Entry 7VIK (electron microscopy, 3.76 A resolution); this record covers chains E and K of the 14 polymer chains in the assembly.

# Chain E
Molecule: Major capsid protein
Source organism: Escherichia phage lambda
UniProt: P03713 (CAPSD_LAMBD); numbering as in UniProt (aligned over 1-341)
Chain sequence (341 residues; each row starts with the number of its first residue):
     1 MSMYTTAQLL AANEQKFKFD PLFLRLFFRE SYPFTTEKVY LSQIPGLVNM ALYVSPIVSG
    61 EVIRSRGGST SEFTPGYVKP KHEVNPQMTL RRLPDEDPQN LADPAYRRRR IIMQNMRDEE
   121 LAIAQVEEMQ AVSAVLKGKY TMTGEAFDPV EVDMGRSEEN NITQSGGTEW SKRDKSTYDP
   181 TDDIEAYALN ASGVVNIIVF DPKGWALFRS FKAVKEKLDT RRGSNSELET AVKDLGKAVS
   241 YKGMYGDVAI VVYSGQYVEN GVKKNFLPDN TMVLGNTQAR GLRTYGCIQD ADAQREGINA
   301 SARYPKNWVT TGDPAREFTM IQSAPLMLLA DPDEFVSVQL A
Unresolved in the structure: 1-2

# Chain K
Molecule: Capsid decoration protein
Source organism: Escherichia phage lambda
UniProt: P03712 (DECO_LAMBD); residues 1-110 here = UniProt positions 1-110
Chain sequence (110 residues; each row starts with the number of its first residue):
     1 MTSKETFTHY QPQGNSDPAH TATAPGGLSA KAPAMTPLML DTSSRKLVAW DGTTDGAAVG
    61 ILAVAADQTS TTLTFYKSGT FRYEDVLWPE AASDETKKRT AFAGTAISIV
Unresolved in the structure: 1

# Chain E / chain K interface
Residue-residue contacts (7):
  E145(E) - T72(K)
  E145(E) - L73(K)  hydrogen bond (side chain-backbone)
  E145(E) - T74(K)  hydrogen bond
  A146(E) - V64(K)  hydrophobic
  A146(E) - T74(K)
  F147(E) - V64(K)
  D148(E) - V64(K)

# Overview
The chain E/chain K interface involves 4 residues from each chain, with 2 hydrogen bonds. Among the polar
pairs are E145(E)-L73(K) and E145(E)-T74(K).
Chain E is Major capsid protein and chain K is Capsid decoration protein, both from Escherichia phage lambda;
the structure, Asymmetric unit of cryoEM structure of bacteriophage lambda capsid at 3.76 Angstrom, was
determined by electron microscopy together with 7VI9, 7VIA and 7VII from the same study.
